Entry 7YOV (electron microscopy, 3.25 A resolution); this record covers chains B and A of the 5 polymer chains in the assembly.

# Chain B
Molecule: NDV P protein
From: Avian orthoavulavirus 1
UniProt: A0A0S2UXI9 (A0A0S2UXI9_9MONO); numbering as in UniProt (aligned over 1-399)
Sequence (399 residues; each row starts with the number of its first residue):
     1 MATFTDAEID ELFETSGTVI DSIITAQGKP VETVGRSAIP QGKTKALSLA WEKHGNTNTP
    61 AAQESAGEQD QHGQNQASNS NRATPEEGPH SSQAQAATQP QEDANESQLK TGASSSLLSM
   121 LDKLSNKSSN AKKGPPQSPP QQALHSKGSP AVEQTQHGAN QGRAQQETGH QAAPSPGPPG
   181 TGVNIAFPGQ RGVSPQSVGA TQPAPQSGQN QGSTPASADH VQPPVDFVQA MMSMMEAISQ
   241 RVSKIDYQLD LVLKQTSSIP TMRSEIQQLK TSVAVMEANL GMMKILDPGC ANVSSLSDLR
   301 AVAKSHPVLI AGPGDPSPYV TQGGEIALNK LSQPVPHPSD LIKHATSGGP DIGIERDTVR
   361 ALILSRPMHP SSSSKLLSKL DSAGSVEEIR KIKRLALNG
Disordered / not traced: 1-233, 302-399

# Chain A
Molecule: RNA-directed RNA polymerase L
From: Avian orthoavulavirus 1
Notes: EC 2.7.7.48, 3.6.1.-, 2.7.7.88, 2.1.1.-
UniProt: A0A0S2UX53 (A0A0S2UX53_9MONO); residue numbers follow UniProt; this construct covers 1-2204
Sequence (2211 residues; numbered 1 to 2211; the number before each row is that of its first residue):
     1 MAGSGSERAE HQIILPESHL SSPLVKHKLL YYWKLTGLPL PDECDFDHLI LSRQWKKILE
    61 SSTPDIERMI KLGRSVHQTL SHSSKLTGIL HPRCLEDLVG LDIPDSTNKF RRIEKKIQIH
   121 NTRYGEPFTR LCSYVEKKLL GSSWTHKIRR SEEFDSLRTD PAFWFHSSWS TAKFAWLHVK
   181 QIQRHLIVAA RTRSASNKLV TLSHRSGQVF ITPELVIVTH TNENKFTCLS QELVLMYADM
   241 MEGRDMVNII SSTAVHLRCL AEKIDDILRL VDALARDLGN QVYDVVALME GFAYGAVQLL
   301 EPSGTFAGDF FSFNLQELRD TLICLLPQRI ADSVTHAIAN IFSGLEQNQA AEMLCLLRLW
   361 GHPLLESRAA AKAVRAQMCA PKMVDFDMIL QVLSFFKGTI INGYRKKNAG VWPRVKAHTI
   421 YGNVIAQLHA DSAEISHDIM LREYKNLSAI EFEACIEYDP VTNLSMFLKD KAIAHPRNNW
   481 LASFRRNLLS EEQKKNVQDS TSTNRLLIEF LESNDFDPYK EMEYLTTLEY LRDDSVAVSY
   541 SLKEEEVKVN GRIFAKLTKK LRNCQVMAEG ILADQIAPFF QGNGVIQDSI SLTKSMLAMS
   601 QLSYNSNRKR ITDCKERVSS SRNHDLKGKH RRRVATFITT DLQKYCLNWR YQTIKLFAHA
   661 INQLMGLPHF FEWIHLRLMD TTMFVGDPFN PPSDPTDYDL TKVPNDDIYI VSARGGIEGL
   721 CQKLWTMISI AAIQLAAARS HCRVACMVQG DNQVIAVTRE VRPDDSPESV LTQLHEASDN
   781 FFRELIHVNH LIGHNLKDRE TIRSDTFFIY SKRIFKDGAI LSQVLKNSSK LVLVSGDLSE
   841 NTVMSCANIS STVARLCENG LPKDFCYYLN YLMSCIQTYF DSEFSITSST QSGSNQSWIN
   901 DIPFIHSYVL TPAQLGGLSN LQYSRLYTRN IGDPGTTAFA EVKRLEAVGL LGPNIMTNIL
   961 TRPPGNGDWA SLCNDPYSFN FESVASPSIV LKKHTQRVLF ETCSNPLLSG VHTEDNEAEE
  1021 KALAEYLLNQ EVIHPRVAHA IMEASSVGRR KQIQGLVDTT NTVIKIALSR KPLGIKRLAR
  1081 IINYSSMHAM LFRDDVFLSN RANHPLVSSD MCSLALADYA RNRSWSPLTG GRKILGVSNP
  1141 DTIELVEGEI LSISGGCSKC DSGDEQFTWF HLPSNIELTD DTSKNPPMRV PYLGSKTQER
  1201 RAASLAKIAH MSPHVKAALR ASSVLIWAYG DNDINWTAAL KLARSRCNIS SEYLRLLSPL
  1261 PTAGNLQHRL DDGITQMTFT PASLYRVSPY VHISNDSQRL FTEEGVKEGN VVYQQIMLLG
  1321 LSLIESLFPM TVTKTYDEIT LHLHSKFSCC IREAPVAVPF ELTGVAPDLR VVASNKFMYD
  1381 PNPVAEGDFA RLDLAIFKSY ELNLESYSTV ELMNILSISS GKLIGQSVVS YDEETSIKND
  1441 AIIVYDNTRN WISEAQNSDV VRLFEYAALE VLLDCSYQLY YLRVRGLNNV VLYMSDLYKN
  1501 MPGILLSNIA ATISHPIIHS RLHTVGLISH DGSHQLADTD FIELSAKLLV SCTRRVVSGL
  1561 YAGNKYDLLF PSVLDDNLNE KMLQLISRLC CLYTVLFATT REIPKIRGLP AEEKCAMLTE
  1621 YLLSDAVRPL LSPEQVDSIT SPSIVTFPAN LYYMSRKSLN LIREREDRDS ILALMFPQEP
  1681 LFEFPLVQDI GARVKDQLTM KPAAFLHELD LSAPARYDAY TLEQARSDCA LADMGEDQLV
  1741 RYLFRGVGTA SSSWYKASHL LSVPEIRCAR HGNSLYLAEG SGAIMSLLEL HIPHETIYYN
  1801 TLFSNEMNPP QRHFGPTPTQ FLNSVVYRNL QAEVPCKDGF VQEFRTLWRE NTEESDLTSD
  1861 KAVGYITSVV PYRSVSLLHC DIEIPPGSNQ SLLDQLATNL SLIAMHSVRE GGVVIVKILY
  1921 SMGYYFHLLV NLFTPCSVKG YVLSNGYACR GDMECYVVFV MGYLGGPTFV NEVVRMAKTL
  1981 IQRHGTLLAK SDETALMALF TSQKQRVDNI LSSPLPRLAK LLRRNIDTAL IEAGGQPVRP
  2041 FCAESLVNTL SDITQTTQVI ASHIDTVIRS VIYMEAEGDL ADTVFLFTPY NLSIDGKKRT
  2101 SLKQCTRQIL EVTILGLGPE DLNRVGDIIS LILRGTISLE DLIPLRTYLK MSTCPKYLKS
  2161 VLGLTKLREM FSDGSMLYLT RAQQKFYMKT VGNAVKGYYN SSKNENLYFQ G
Disordered / not traced: 1-7, 545-552, 584-587, 612-628, 889-893, 1195-1208, 1266-1277, 1303-1309, 1385-2211
Construct notes: expression tag (2205-2211)
Disulfide bonds: C1112-C1350, C1157-C1160
What the authors report for this chain:
  - mutagenesis - R552A, I553A, Y645A, D751A, N752A: decreased catalytic activity
  - mutagenesis - D641A, E718A: unchanged catalytic activity
  - catalytic residues: G750 to N752

# Interface between chain B and chain A
Residue-residue contacts (49; chain B residue first):
  L280(B) with D387(A); K445(A)
  G281(B) with D385(A); D387(A)
  M283(B) with D385(A); F386(A), hydrogen bond (backbone-backbone)
  K284(B) with M383(A); V384(A); D385(A); L791(A)
  I285(B) with K382(A); M383(A); V384(A), hydrogen bond (backbone-backbone); F386(A), hydrophobic; I389(A), hydrophobic; Q652(A)
  L286(B) with K382(A); M383(A), hydrophobic
  D287(B) with P381(A); K382(A), hydrogen bond (backbone-backbone); Q652(A), hydrogen bond; R714(A), salt bridge
  P288(B) with R714(A)
  G289(B) with C379(A); A380(A); P381(A); R714(A)
  C290(B) with C379(A), hydrogen bond (backbone-backbone); N705(A), hydrogen bond (backbone-side chain); V711(A), hydrogen bond (side chain-backbone); S712(A)
  A291(B) with C379(A), hydrogen bond (backbone-backbone)
  N292(B) with N705(A)
  V293(B) with P704(A), hydrophobic; N705(A)
  S294(B) with N705(A)
  S295(B) with K702(A); V703(A)
  L296(B) with D680(A); T682(A); T701(A); V703(A); V711(A), hydrophobic; S712(A)
  S297(B) with T701(A), hydrogen bond (backbone-backbone)
  L299(B) with V711(A), hydrophobic
  R300(B) with D534(A), salt bridge; D680(A), salt bridge; T701(A)
Interface residues without a listed pair, chain B (20 interface residues in all): M276
Interface residues without a listed pair, chain A (28 interface residues in all): R650, M679, T681, D706

# Overview
20 residues of chain B and 28 residues of chain A are in contact, with 9 hydrogen bonds and 3 salt bridges.
Among the polar pairs are D287(B)-R714(A), R300(B)-D534(A) and R300(B)-D680(A). The paper reports the
catalytic residue G750(A); R552A, I553A and Y645A of chain A, among others, reduce catalytic activity; 7
substitutions were tested in all.
Chain B is NDV P protein and chain A is RNA-directed RNA polymerase L, both from Avian orthoavulavirus 1; the
structure, Cryo-EM structure of RNA polymerase in complex with P protein tetramer of Newcastle disease virus,
was determined by electron microscopy together with 7YOT and 7YOU from the same study.
